PDB entry 8V6V | electron microscopy, 2.80 A resolution | chains D and J of the 12 polymer chains in the assembly

[Chain D]
Protein: Histone H2B
From: Xenopus laevis
Reference sequence: P02281 (H2B11_XENLA); residues 1-122 here correspond to UniProt positions 5-126 (UniProt number = residue number + 4)
Amino-acid sequence (122 residues; numbered 1 to 122; the number before each row is that of its first residue):
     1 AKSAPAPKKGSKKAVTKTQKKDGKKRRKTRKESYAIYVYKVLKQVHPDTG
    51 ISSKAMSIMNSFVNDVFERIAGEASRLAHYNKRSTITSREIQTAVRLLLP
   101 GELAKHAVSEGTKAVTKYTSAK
Unresolved in the structure: 1-26
Sequence notes: engineered mutation Thr29 (Ser33 in P02281)
Swiss-Prot annotation at these positions:
  - modified residue: Lys2 (N6-acetyllysine), Lys9 (N6-acetyllysine), Ser11 (Phosphoserine), Lys12 (N6-acetyllysine), Lys17 (N6-acetyllysine)
  - glycosylation: Ser109 (O-linked (GlcNAc) serine)
  - cross-link: Lys117 (Glycyl lysine isopeptide (Lys-Gly) (interchain with G-Cter in ubiquitin))

[Chain J]
Molecule: Widom 601 DNA (147-mer) with 60 base pairs flanking DNA (forward strand)
Sequence (207 nucleotides; row label = number of the first residue in the row):
     1 CTGGAGAATCCCGGTGCCGAGGCCGCTCAATTGGTCGTAGACAGCTCTAG
    51 CACCGCTTAAACGCACGTACGCGCTGTCCCCCGCGTTTTAACCGCCAAGG
   101 GGATTACTCCCTAGTCTCCAGGCACGTGTCAGATATATACATCCTGTGCA
   151 TGTATTGAACAGCGACCTTGCCGGTGCCAGTCGGATAGTGTTCCGAGCTC
   201 CCACTCT
Unresolved in the structure: 148-207

[How chain D and chain J interact]
Residue-residue contacts - 14 pairs, chain D then chain J:
  Thr29(D) - DT104(J)  hydrogen bond to the phosphate
  Arg30(D) - DT27(J)  sugar contact
  Arg30(D) - DC28(J)  sugar contact
  Tyr39(D) - DG21(J)  hydrogen bond to the phosphate
  Gly50(D) - DG21(J)  phosphate contact
  Ile51(D) - DG21(J)  phosphate contact
  Ser52(D) - DA20(J)  phosphate contact
  Ser53(D) - DA20(J)  hydrogen bond to the phosphate
  Arg83(D) - DG40(J)  phosphate contact
  Arg83(D) - DA41(J)  salt bridge to the phosphate
  Ser84(D) - DA39(J)  hydrogen bond to the phosphate
  Ser84(D) - DG40(J)  hydrogen bond to the phosphate
  Thr85(D) - DA39(J)  hydrogen bond to the phosphate
  Thr85(D) - DG40(J)  hydrogen bond to the phosphate
Also at the interface, not in a pair above, chain D (13 interface residues in all): Arg27, Lys82, Arg89
Also at the interface, not in a pair above, chain J (9 interface residues in all): DT105

[In short]
Chain D and chain J form an interface of 13 and 9 residues respectively, with 7 hydrogen bonds and 1 salt
bridge. Polar contacts include Thr29(D)-DT104(J), Tyr39(D)-DG21(J) and Ser53(D)-DA20(J).
Here chain D is Histone H2B (Xenopus laevis) and chain J is Widom 601 DNA (147-mer) with 60 base pairs
flanking DNA (forward strand). Entry 8V6V (Cryo-EM structure of doubly-bound SNF2h-nucleosome complex) was
determined by electron microscopy (same publication as 8V4Y and 8V7L).
